Entry 5SZF (X-ray diffraction, 2.52 A resolution); this record covers chains L and H.

# Chain L
Name: 2A10 antibody FAB fragment light chain
From: Homo sapiens
Notes: antibody fragment or engineered binder
Amino-acid sequence (212 residues; row label = number of the first residue in the row):
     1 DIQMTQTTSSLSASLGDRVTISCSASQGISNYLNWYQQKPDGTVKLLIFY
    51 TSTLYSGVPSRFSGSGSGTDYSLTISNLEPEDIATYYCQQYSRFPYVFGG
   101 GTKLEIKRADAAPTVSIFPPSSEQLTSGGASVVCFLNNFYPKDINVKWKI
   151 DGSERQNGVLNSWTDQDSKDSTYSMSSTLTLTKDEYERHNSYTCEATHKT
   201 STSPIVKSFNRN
Disulfide bonds: Cys23-Cys88, Cys134-Cys194

# Chain H
Name: 2A10 antibody FAB fragment heavy chain
From: Homo sapiens
Notes: antibody fragment or engineered binder
Amino-acid sequence (221 residues; each row starts with the number of its first residue):
     1 QIQLVQSGPELKKPGETVKISCKASGYTFTNYGINWVKQAPGKGLKWMGW
    51 INTITEEPTFAEEFTGRFAFSLETSASTAYLQINNLKNEDTATYFCARGS
   101 EFGRLVYWGQGASVTVSSAKTTAPSVYPLAPVCGDTTGSSVTLGCLVKGY
   151 FPEPVTLTWNSGSLSSGVHTFPAVLQSDLYTLSSSVTVTSSTWPSQSITC
   201 NVAHPASSTKVDKKIEPRGPT
Disordered / not traced: 135-136, 220-221
Disulfide bonds: Cys22-Cys96, Cys145-Cys200

# Chain L / chain H interface
Pairs across the interface (71; chain L residue first):
  Asp1(L) - Glu62(H)
  Asn34(L) - Phe102(H)  hydrogen bond (side chain-backbone)
  Asn34(L) - Gly103(H)  hydrogen bond (side chain-backbone)
  Asn34(L) - Arg104(H)
  Tyr36(L) - Arg104(H)
  Tyr36(L) - Leu105(H)  hydrogen bond (side chain-backbone)
  Tyr36(L) - Trp108(H)
  Gln38(L) - Gln39(H)  hydrogen bond
  Gly42(L) - Phe95(H)
  Val44(L) - Trp108(H)
  Leu46(L) - Arg104(H)
  Phe49(L) - Phe102(H)  hydrophobic
  Phe49(L) - Arg104(H)
  Tyr55(L) - Val106(H)
  Tyr55(L) - Tyr107(H)
  Tyr87(L) - Gln39(H)
  Tyr87(L) - Lys43(H)
  Tyr87(L) - Gly44(H)
  Tyr87(L) - Leu45(H)
  Gln89(L) - Gly103(H)  hydrogen bond (side chain-backbone)
  Tyr91(L) - Phe102(H)
  Phe94(L) - Trp50(H)
  Pro95(L) - Trp47(H)  hydrophobic
  Pro95(L) - Glu62(H)
  Tyr96(L) - Trp47(H)
  Tyr96(L) - Gly103(H)
  Phe98(L) - Leu45(H)
  Phe98(L) - Trp47(H)
  Phe98(L) - Leu105(H)  hydrophobic
  Ser116(L) - Thr142(H)
  Phe118(L) - Leu129(H)
  Phe118(L) - Ala130(H)
  Phe118(L) - Pro131(H)
  Phe118(L) - Thr142(H)
  Pro119(L) - Ala130(H)
  Pro119(L) - Arg218(H)
  Ser121(L) - Pro128(H)
  Glu123(L) - Tyr127(H)
  Glu123(L) - Pro128(H)
  Glu123(L) - Lys213(H)  salt bridge
  Gln124(L) - Tyr127(H)
  Gln124(L) - Leu146(H)
  Gln124(L) - Lys148(H)
  Ser127(L) - Tyr127(H)  hydrogen bond
  Ser131(L) - Leu146(H)
  Ser131(L) - Lys148(H)
  Val133(L) - Leu129(H)  hydrophobic
  Phe135(L) - Gly144(H)
  Phe135(L) - Phe171(H)  hydrophobic
  Phe135(L) - Ser184(H)
  Phe135(L) - Ser185(H)
  Asn137(L) - His169(H)
  Asn137(L) - Phe171(H)
  Asn137(L) - Ser185(H)  hydrogen bond
  Asn138(L) - His169(H)  hydrogen bond
  Leu160(L) - Val174(H)  hydrophobic
  Leu160(L) - Gln176(H)
  Asn161(L) - Val174(H)
  Ser162(L) - Phe171(H)
  Ser162(L) - Pro172(H)  hydrogen bond (side chain-backbone)
  Ser162(L) - Val174(H)
  Trp163(L) - Pro172(H)
  Thr164(L) - Phe171(H)
  Thr164(L) - Pro172(H)
  Asp167(L) - His169(H)  salt bridge
  Ser174(L) - His169(H)  hydrogen bond
  Ser174(L) - Phe171(H)
  Met175(L) - Phe171(H)
  Ser176(L) - Phe171(H)
  Ser176(L) - Ser183(H)  hydrogen bond
  Thr180(L) - Gln176(H)  hydrogen bond
Interface residues without a listed pair, chain L (42 interface residues in all): Pro120, Ser122, Lys169, Phe209
Interface residues without a listed pair, chain H (46 interface residues in all): Val37, Lys46, Thr59, Ala61, Val126, Val132, Leu143, Ser165, Ser166, Thr170, Leu175, Thr181

# In short
42 residues of chain L face 46 of chain H across their interface, with 12 hydrogen bonds and 2 salt bridges.
Polar pairs include Glu123(L)-Lys213(H), Asp167(L)-His169(H) and Asn34(L)-Phe102(H).
Here chain L is 2A10 antibody FAB fragment light chain and chain H is 2A10 antibody FAB fragment heavy chain,
both from Homo sapiens. Entry 5SZF (2A10 FAB fragment 2.54 Angstoms) was determined by X-ray diffraction.
